5XVG - chain A; structure by X-ray diffraction, 2.10 A resolution.

[Chain A]
Molecule: Serine/threonine-protein kinase PAK 4
Source organism: Homo sapiens
Notes: EC 2.7.11.1; fragment: PAK4 Kinase Domain
Reference sequence: O96013 (PAK4_HUMAN); numbering as in UniProt (aligned over 300-591)
Sequence (293 residues; each row starts with the number of its first residue):
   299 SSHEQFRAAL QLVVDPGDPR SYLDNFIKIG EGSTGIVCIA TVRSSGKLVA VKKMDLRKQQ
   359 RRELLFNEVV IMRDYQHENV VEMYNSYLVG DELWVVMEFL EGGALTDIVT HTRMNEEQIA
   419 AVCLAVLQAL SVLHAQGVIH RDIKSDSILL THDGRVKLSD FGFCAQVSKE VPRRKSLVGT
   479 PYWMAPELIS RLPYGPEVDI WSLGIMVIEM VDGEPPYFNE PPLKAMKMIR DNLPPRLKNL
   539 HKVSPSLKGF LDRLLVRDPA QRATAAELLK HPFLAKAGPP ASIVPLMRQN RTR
Modified positions: Ser474 (phosphoserine; SEP)
Differences from the reference sequence: expression tag (299)
Ligand contacts: 8FX ([6-chloranyl-4-[(5-cyclopropyl-1H-pyrazol-3-yl)amino]quinazolin-2-yl]-[(3R)-3-methylpiperazin-1-yl]methanone): Ile327, Gly328, Glu329, Gly330, Val335, Ala348, Lys350, Val379, Met395, Glu396, Phe397, Leu398, Glu399, Gly400, Gly401, Ala402, Asp444, Leu447, Ser457, Asp458
Curated features (UniProtKB/Swiss-Prot):
  - active site: Asp440 (Proton acceptor)
  - binding site (ATP): Ile327 to Val335, Lys350, Glu396 to Leu398, Asp458 to Gly460
  - modified residue: Ser474 (Phosphoserine)
  - mutagenesis: Lys350 (K350M: No change in cell motility; in association with M-351), Lys351 (K351M: No change in cell motility; in association with M-350), Ser445 (S445N: Approximately 30-fold increased autophosphorylation (constitutively active mutant)), Ser474 (S474E: Approximately 3-fold increased autophosphorylation)
From the paper describing this entry:
  - binding site for 8FX: Ile327, Val335, Met395, Glu396, Phe397, Leu398, Glu399, Asp444, Asp458
  - conformationally variable residues (side-chain flip): Asp444
  - specificity-determining residues: Phe397, Glu399 (proposed by the authors, not directly observed)

[Summary]
Bound to chain A: compound 8FX. UniProt lists active-site residue Asp440, 16 ATP-binding residues and 4
mutagenesis sites. From the paper: a binding site for 8FX at Ile327, Val335 and Met395 among others;
specificity determinants Phe397 and Glu399.
Chain A is Serine/threonine-protein kinase PAK 4 (Homo sapiens); the structure, Crystal Structure of PAK4 in
complex with inhibitor CZH226, was determined by X-ray diffraction (same publication as 5XVA and 5XVF).
